Entry 2IDQ (X-ray diffraction, 0.90 A resolution); this record covers chain A.

Chain A:
Name: Amicyanin
From: Paracoccus denitrificans
UniProtKB: P22364 (AMCY_PARDE); residues 1-105 here correspond to UniProt positions 27-131 (UniProt number = residue number + 26)
Amino-acid sequence (105 residues; row label = number of the first residue in the row):
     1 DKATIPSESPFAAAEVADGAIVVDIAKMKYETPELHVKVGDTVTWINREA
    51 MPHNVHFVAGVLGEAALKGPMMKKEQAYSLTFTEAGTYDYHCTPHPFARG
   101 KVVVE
Sequence notes: engineered mutation Ala98 (Met124 in P22364)
Metal / ion sites: Cu ion: His53, Cys92, His95
UniProt features mapped onto this chain:
  - binding site (Cu cation): His53, Cys92, His95

Overview:
His53, Cys92 and His95 form the Cu ion site. From UniProt: 3 Cu cation-binding residues.
Chain A is Amicyanin (Paracoccus denitrificans); the structure, Structure of M98A mutant of amicyanin, Cu(II),
was determined by X-ray diffraction, deposited together with 2IDS, 2IDT and 2IDU.
